2C2E - chains A and P of the 3 polymer chains in the assembly; structure by X-ray diffraction, 2.61 A resolution.

Chain A:
Name: DNA polymerase IV
Source organism: Sulfolobus solfataricus
Notes: EC 2.7.7.7
UniProt: Q97W02 (DPO42_SULSO); numbering as in UniProt (aligned over 1-352)
Sequence (358 residues; row label = number of the first residue in the row; numbers below 1 keep their minus sign (His-5 is residue -5)):
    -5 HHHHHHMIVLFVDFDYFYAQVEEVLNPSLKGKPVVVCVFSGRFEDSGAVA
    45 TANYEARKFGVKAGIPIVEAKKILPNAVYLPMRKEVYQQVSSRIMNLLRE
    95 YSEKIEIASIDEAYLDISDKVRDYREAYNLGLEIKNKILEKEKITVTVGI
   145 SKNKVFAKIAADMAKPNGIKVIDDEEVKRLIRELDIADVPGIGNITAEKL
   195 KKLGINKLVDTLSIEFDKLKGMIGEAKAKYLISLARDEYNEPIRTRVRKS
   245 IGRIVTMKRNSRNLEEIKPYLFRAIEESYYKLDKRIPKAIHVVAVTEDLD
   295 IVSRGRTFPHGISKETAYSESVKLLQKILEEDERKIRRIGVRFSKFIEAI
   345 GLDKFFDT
Disordered / not traced: -5 to 0, 343-352
Metal / ion sites: Ca2+ site 1: Asp7, Asp105, Glu106 (together with 2'-deoxycytidine-5'-triphosphate) (shared with DC14(P) of chain P); Ca2+ site 2: Asp7, Phe8, Asp105 (together with 2'-deoxycytidine-5'-triphosphate); Ca2+ site 3: Ala181, Ile186
Residues lining bound ligands: 2'-deoxycytidine-5'-triphosphate (DCP): Asp7, Phe8, Asp9, Tyr10, Phe11, Tyr12, Val43, Ala44, Thr45, Tyr48, Arg51, Ala57, Gly58, Asp105, Glu106, Lys159
Swiss-Prot annotation at these positions:
  - active site: Glu106
  - binding site (Mg(2+)): Asp7, Asp105
  - site: Tyr12 (Substrate discrimination)
  - mutagenesis: Asp105 to Glu106 (Loss of function), Glu342 to Thr352 (Almost complete loss of interaction with PCNA)
Reported in the primary citation:
  - binding site for the 14-nt DNA strand (chain P): Ala102
  - binding site for the 18-nt DNA strand: Arg332
  - specificity-determining residues: Arg332 (proposed by the authors, not directly observed)

Chain P:
Molecule: 14-nt DNA strand
Sequence (14 nucleotides; numbered 1 to 14; the number before each row is that of its first residue):
     1 GGGGGAAGGATTCC
Metal / ion sites: Ca2+: DC14 (together with 2'-deoxycytidine-5'-triphosphate) (shared with Asp7(A), Asp105(A), Glu106(A) of chain A)

Chain A / chain P interface:
Contacting residue pairs - 27 pairs, chain A then chain P:
  Ala102(A) with DC14(P), phosphate contact
  Ser103(A) with DC14(P), phosphate contact
  Asp105(A) with DC14(P), phosphate contact
  Glu106(A) with DC14(P), sugar contact
  Lys152(A) with DC14(P), salt bridge to the phosphate
  Gly185(A) with DT12(P), phosphate contact; DC13(P), hydrogen bond to the phosphate; DC14(P), base contact
  Ile186(A) with DT12(P), phosphate contact
  Gly187(A) with DT12(P), hydrogen bond to the phosphate
  Asn188(A) with DT12(P), phosphate contact
  Ile189(A) with DT11(P), phosphate contact; DT12(P), hydrogen bond to the phosphate
  Thr190(A) with DT11(P), hydrogen bond to the phosphate; DT12(P), hydrogen bond to the phosphate
  Lys193(A) with DT11(P), salt bridge to the phosphate
  Asp294(A) with DA10(P), phosphate contact
  Ile295(A) with DT11(P), base contact
  Ser297(A) with DG8(P), phosphate contact
  Arg298(A) with DG8(P), salt bridge to the phosphate; DG9(P), salt bridge to the phosphate
  Gly299(A) with DG8(P), hydrogen bond to the phosphate
  Arg300(A) with DA7(P), phosphate contact
  Thr301(A) with DA6(P), sugar contact; DA7(P), hydrogen bond to the phosphate
  Lys321(A) with DG8(P), salt bridge to the phosphate
  Lys339(A) with DA6(P), salt bridge to the phosphate
Other interface residues (no listed pair), chain A (23 interface residues in all): Pro184, Val296

In short:
23 residues of chain A and 9 residues of chain P are in contact; the contacts include 7 hydrogen bonds and 6
salt bridges. Polar contacts include Gly185(A)-DC13(P), Gly187(A)-DT12(P) and Ile189(A)-DT12(P). The paper
reports a binding site for the 14-nt DNA strand (chain P) at Ala102(A); a binding site for the 18-nt DNA
strand at Arg332(A).
Here chain A is DNA polymerase IV (Sulfolobus solfataricus) and chain P is a 14-nt DNA strand. Entry 2C2E
(Efficient and High Fidelity Incorporation of dCTP Opposite 7,8- Dihydro-8-oxodeoxyguanosine by Sulfolobus
solfataricus DNA Polymerase Dpo4) was determined by X-ray diffraction, deposited together with 2C22, 2C28,
2C2D and 2C2R.
